Entry 6KU8 (X-ray diffraction, 2.05 A resolution); this record covers chain A.

== Chain A ==
Protein: Genome polyprotein
From: Rhinovirus C
Notes: EC 3.4.22.29, 3.6.1.15, 3.4.22.28, 2.7.7.48
UniProt: E5D8F2 (E5D8F2_9ENTO); residues 4-180 here correspond to UniProt positions 1514-1690 (UniProt number = residue number + 1510)
Chain sequence (183 residues; each row starts with the number of its first residue; numbers below 1 keep their minus sign (His-2 is residue -2)):
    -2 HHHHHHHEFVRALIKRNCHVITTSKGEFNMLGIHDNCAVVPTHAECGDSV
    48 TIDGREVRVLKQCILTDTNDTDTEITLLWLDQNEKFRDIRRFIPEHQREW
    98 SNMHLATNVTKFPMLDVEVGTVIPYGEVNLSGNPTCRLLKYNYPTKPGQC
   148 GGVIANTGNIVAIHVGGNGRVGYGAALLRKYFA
Not modelled in the structure: -2 to 3
Sequence notes: expression tag (-2 to 3)
Residues lining bound ligands: RUPINTRIVIR, bound form (AG7; 4-{2-(4-fluoro-benzyl)-6-methyl-5-[(5-methyl-isoxazole-3-carbonyl)-amino]-4-oxo-heptanoylamino}-5-(2-oxo-pyrrolidin-3-yl)-pentanoic acid ethyl ester): Lys22, Phe25, His40, Glu71, Asn126, Leu127, Ser128, Asn130, Thr132, Thr142, Lys143, Pro144, Gly145, Gln146, Cys147, His161, Val162, Gly163, Gly164, Asn165
Curated features (UniProtKB/Swiss-Prot):
  - active site (For protease 3C activity): His40, Glu71, Cys147
What the authors report for this chain:
  - binding site for RUPINTRIVIR, bound form: Lys22, Phe25, Asn130, Cys147
  - conformationally variable residues (side-chain flip): Asn130
  - catalytic residues: Cys147

== Overview ==
Ligands of chain A: RUPINTRIVIR, bound form. Curated annotation (UniProt) lists 3 active-site residues. The
paper reports the catalytic residue Cys147; a binding site for RUPINTRIVIR, bound form at Lys22, Phe25 and
Asn130 among others.
Chain A is Genome polyprotein (Rhinovirus C); the structure, structure of HRV-C 3C protein with rupintrivir,
was determined by X-ray diffraction together with 6KU7 from the same study.
